1OL7 - chain A; structure by X-ray diffraction, 2.75 A resolution.

Chain A:
Molecule: Serine/threonine kinase 6
From: Homo sapiens
Notes: EC 2.7.1.37; fragment: catalytic domain, residues 122-403
UniProtKB: O14965 (STK6_HUMAN); residue numbers follow UniProt; this construct covers 122-403
Amino-acid sequence (282 residues; each row starts with the number of its first residue):
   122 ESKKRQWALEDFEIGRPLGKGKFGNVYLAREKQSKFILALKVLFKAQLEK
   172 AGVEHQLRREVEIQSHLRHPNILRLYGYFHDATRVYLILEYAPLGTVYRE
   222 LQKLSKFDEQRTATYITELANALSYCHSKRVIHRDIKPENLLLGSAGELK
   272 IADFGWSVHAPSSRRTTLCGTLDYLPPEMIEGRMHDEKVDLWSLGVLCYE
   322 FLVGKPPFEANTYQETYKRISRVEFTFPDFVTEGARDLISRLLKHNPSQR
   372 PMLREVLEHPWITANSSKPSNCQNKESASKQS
Disordered / not traced: 122-126, 391-403
Modified positions: T287 (phosphothreonine; TPO); T288 (phosphothreonine; TPO)
Swiss-Prot annotation at these positions:
  - region: H280 to L293 (Activation segment)
  - active site: D256 (Proton acceptor)
  - binding site (ATP): K143, K162, E211 to A213, E260, N261, D274
  - modified residue: T287 (Phosphothreonine), T288 (Phosphothreonine), S342 (Phosphoserine)
  - cross-link: K258 (Glycyl lysine isopeptide (Lys-Gly) (interchain with G-Cter in SUMO2))
Bound ions: Mg2+ site 1: N261, D274 (together with ADP); Mg2+ site 2: D274 (together with ADP)
Residues lining bound ligands: ADP (adenosine-5'-diphosphate): L139, G140, K141, G142, K143, V147, A160, K162, L194, L210, E211, Y212, A213, T217, E260, N261, L263, D274

In short:
Bound to chain A: ADP. The Mg2+ site 1 is built by N261 and D274. UniProt lists active-site residue D256 and 8
ATP-binding residues.
Chain A is Serine/threonine kinase 6 (Homo sapiens); the structure, Structure of Human Aurora-A 122-403
phosphorylated on Thr287, Thr288, was determined by X-ray diffraction (same publication as 1OL5 and 1OL6).
